9HE3 - chain A; structure by X-ray diffraction, 2.59 A resolution.

# Chain A
Protein: Tryptophan 5-hydroxylase 1
Source organism: Homo sapiens
Notes: EC 1.14.16.4
UniProtKB: P17752 (TPH1_HUMAN); numbering as in UniProt (aligned over 105-401)
Chain sequence (326 residues; each row starts with the number of its first residue):
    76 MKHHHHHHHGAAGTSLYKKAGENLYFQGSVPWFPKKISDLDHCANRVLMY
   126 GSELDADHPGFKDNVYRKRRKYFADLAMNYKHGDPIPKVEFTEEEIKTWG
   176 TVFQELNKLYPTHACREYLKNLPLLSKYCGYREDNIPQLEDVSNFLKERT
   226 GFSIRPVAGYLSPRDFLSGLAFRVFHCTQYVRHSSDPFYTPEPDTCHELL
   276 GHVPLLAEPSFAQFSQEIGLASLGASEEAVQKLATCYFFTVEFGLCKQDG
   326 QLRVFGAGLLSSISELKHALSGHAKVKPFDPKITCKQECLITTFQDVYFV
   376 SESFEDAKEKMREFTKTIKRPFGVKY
Not modelled in the structure: 76-103, 123-137, 394-401
Differences from the reference sequence: initiating methionine (76); expression tag (77-104)
Curated features (UniProtKB/Swiss-Prot):
  - binding site (L-tryptophan): Y235, R257, T265, S336, I366
  - binding site (Fe cation): H272, H277, E317
Metal / ion sites: Fe ion: H272, H277, E317
Ligand contacts: lp778902 (A1IT9; (2S)-2-azanyl-3-[4-[2-azanyl-6-[(1R)-1-[4-chloranyl-2-(3-methylpyrazol-1-yl)phenyl]-2,2,2-tris(fluoranyl)ethoxy]pyrimidin-4-yl]phenyl]propanoic acid): Y235, L236, S237, P238, R257, F263, Y264, T265, P266, E267, P268, H272, Q306, A309, T310, Y312, F313, E317, F318, G333, S336, S337, C364, L365, I366
Reported in the primary citation:
  - binding site for lp778902: Y235, F263, F313, C364, I366
  - specificity-determining residues: Y235 (proposed by the authors, not directly observed)

# Overview
Bound to chain A: lp778902. The Fe ion site is built by H272, H277 and E317. Curated annotation (UniProt)
lists 5 L-tryptophan-binding residues and 3 Fe cation-binding residues. From the paper: a binding site for
lp778902 at Y235, F263 and F313 among others; the specificity determinant Y235.
Chain A is Tryptophan 5-hydroxylase 1 (Homo sapiens); the structure, Crystal structure of human tryptophan
hydroxylase 1 in complex with inhibitor LP778902, was determined by X-ray diffraction together with 9HB7 and
9HB8 from the same study.
